PDB entry 4X9W | X-ray diffraction, 1.80 A resolution | chains A and B

Chain A:
Molecule: Serine/threonine-protein kinase PLK1
Source organism: Homo sapiens
Notes: EC 2.7.11.21; fragment: POLO box domain residues 371-603
Reference sequence: P53350 (PLK1_HUMAN); residue numbers follow UniProt; this construct covers 371-603
Chain sequence (237 residues; numbered 367 to 603; the number before each row is that of its first residue):
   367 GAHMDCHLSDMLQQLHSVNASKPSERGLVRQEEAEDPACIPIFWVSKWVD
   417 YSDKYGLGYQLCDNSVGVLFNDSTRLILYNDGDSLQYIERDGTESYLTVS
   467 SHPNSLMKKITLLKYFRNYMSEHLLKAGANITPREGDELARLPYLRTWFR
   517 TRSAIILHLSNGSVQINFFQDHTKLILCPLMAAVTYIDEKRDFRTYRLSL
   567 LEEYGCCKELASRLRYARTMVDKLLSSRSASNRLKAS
Unresolved in the structure: 367-371, 598-603
Construct notes: expression tag (367-370)
Swiss-Prot annotation at these positions:
  - region: A493 to R507 (Linker), H538 to K540 (Important for interaction with phosphorylated proteins)
  - modified residue: S375 (Phosphoserine), S450 (Phosphoserine), T498 (Phosphothreonine)
  - cross-link: K492 (Glycyl lysine isopeptide (Lys-Gly) (interchain with G-Cter in ubiquitin))
  - mutagenesis: W414 (W414F: Abolishes interaction with CDC25C and reduces centrosomal localization; W414F: No effect on centrosomal localization, nor on S-phase progression; when asscociated with A-427 ...), V415 (V415A: Loss of centrosomal localization and of S-phase progression; when associated with A- 414 and A-427), L427 (L427A: No effect on centrosomal localization, nor on S-phase progression; when associated with A-414. Loss of centrosomal localization and of S-phase progression; when associated with A- 414 and A-415), K492 (K492R: Severe mitotic defects leading to prometaphase delay. Increased localization at kinetochores leading to increased levels of phosphorylated BUBR1), H538 (H538A: In pincer mutant; loss of centrosomal location and decreased interaction with phosphorylated CDC25C and BUB1; when associated with M-540), K540 (K540M: In pincer mutant; loss of centrosomal location and decreased interaction with phosphorylated CDC25C and BUB1; when associated with A-538)
What the authors report for this chain:
  - binding site for Macrocyclic phosphopeptide 4C (chain B): W414, H538, K540

Chain B:
Molecule: Macrocyclic phosphopeptide 4C
Chain sequence (5 residues; row label = number of the first residue in the row):
     1 LXSTX
Modified residues: 3ZH (11-{4-[(2S)-2-amino-2-carboxyethyl]-3-(8-phenyloctyl)-2,3-dihydro-1H-imidazol-1-yl}undecanoic acid) at position 2; T4 (phosphothreonine; TPO); NH2 (amino group) at position 5

How chain A and chain B interact:
Contacting residue pairs - 19 pairs, chain A then chain B:
  K413(A) - S3(B)
  W414(A) - L1(B)
  W414(A) - 3ZH_2(B)
  W414(A) - S3(B)  hydrogen bond (backbone-backbone)
  V415(A) - L1(B)
  V415(A) - 3ZH_2(B)
  D416(A) - L1(B)  hydrogen bond (backbone-backbone)
  Y417(A) - 3ZH_2(B)
  L478(A) - 3ZH_2(B)
  Y481(A) - 3ZH_2(B)
  F482(A) - 3ZH_2(B)
  Y485(A) - 3ZH_2(B)
  L490(A) - 3ZH_2(B)
  L490(A) - S3(B)
  L490(A) - T4(B)
  L491(A) - T4(B)  hydrogen bond (backbone-backbone)
  R516(A) - 3ZH_2(B)
  H538(A) - T4(B)
  K540(A) - T4(B)
Other interface residues (no listed pair), chain A (17 interface residues in all): Y421, N533, F534
Other interface residues (no listed pair), chain B (5 interface residues in all): NH2_5
Interface features reported in the paper:
  - interface residues, chain A: W414(A), H538(A), K540(A)

Summary:
17 residues of chain A face 5 of chain B across their interface; the contacts include 3 hydrogen bonds.
Backbone hydrogen bonds pair W414(A)-S3(B), D416(A)-L1(B) and L491(A)-T4(B). From the paper: a binding site
for Macrocyclic phosphopeptide 4C (chain B) at W414(A), H538(A) and K540(A); interface residues W414(A),
H538(A) and K540(A).
Here chain A is Serine/threonine-protein kinase PLK1 (Homo sapiens) and chain B is Macrocyclic phosphopeptide
4C. Entry 4X9W (PLK-1 polo-box domain in complex with Bioactive Imidazolium-containing phosphopeptide
macrocycle 4C) was determined by X-ray diffraction together with 4X9R and 4X9V from the same study.
